PDB entry 5T9J | X-ray diffraction, 3.00 A resolution | chains A and C of the 5 polymer chains in the assembly

# Chain A
Molecule: Flap endonuclease GEN homolog 1
From: Homo sapiens
Notes: EC 3.1.-.-; fragment: extended nuclease domain
UniProt: Q17RS7 (GEN_HUMAN); residues 1-505 here = UniProt positions 1-505
Chain sequence (506 residues; row label = number of the first residue in the row):
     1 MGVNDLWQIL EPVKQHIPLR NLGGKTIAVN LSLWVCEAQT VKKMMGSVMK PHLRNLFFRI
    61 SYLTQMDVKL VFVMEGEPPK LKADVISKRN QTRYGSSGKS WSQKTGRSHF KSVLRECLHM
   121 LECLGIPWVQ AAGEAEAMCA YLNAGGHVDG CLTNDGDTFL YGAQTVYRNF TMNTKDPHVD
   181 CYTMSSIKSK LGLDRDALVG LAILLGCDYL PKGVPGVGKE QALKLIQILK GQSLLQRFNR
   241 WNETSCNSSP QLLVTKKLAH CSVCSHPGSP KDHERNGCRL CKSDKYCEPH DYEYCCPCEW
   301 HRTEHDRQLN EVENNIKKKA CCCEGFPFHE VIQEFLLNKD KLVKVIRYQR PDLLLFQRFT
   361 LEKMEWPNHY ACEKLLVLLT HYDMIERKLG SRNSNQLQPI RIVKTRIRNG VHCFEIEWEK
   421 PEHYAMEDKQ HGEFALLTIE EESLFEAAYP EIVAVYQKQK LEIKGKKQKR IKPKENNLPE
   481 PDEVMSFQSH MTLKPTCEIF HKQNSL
Unresolved in the structure: 1, 82-90, 243-309, 468-506
Construct notes: engineered mutation Asn30 (Asp in Q17RS7); variant Thr92 (Ser in Q17RS7), Asn310 (Ser in Q17RS7); expression tag (506)
Ion coordination: Mg2+ near Glu134 (its only coordinating residue here)
Swiss-Prot annotation at these positions:
  - binding site (Mg(2+)): Glu75, Glu134, Glu136, Asp155, Asp157, Asp208
  - natural variant: Thr92 (S92T: this construct carries the variant), Arg275 (R275L: In a breast cancer sample), Asn310 (S310N: this construct carries the variant)
  - mutagenesis: Cys36 (C36E: Abolishes endonuclease activity on both Hollyday junctions and 5' flap substrates), Arg54 (R54E: Reduces by 50% endonuclease activity on both Hollyday junctions and 5' flap substrates), Arg89 (R89E: No effect on endonuclease activity on Hollyday junctions. Slightly reduces endonuclease activity on 5' flap substrates), Arg93 (R93E: No effect on endonuclease activity on Hollyday junctions. Slightly reduces endonuclease activity on 5' flap substrates), His109 (H109E: Strongly reduces endonuclease activity on both Hollyday junctions and 5' flap substrates), Phe110 (F110E: Reduces by 25% endonuclease activity on Hollyday junctions and by 65% on 5' flap substrates), Glu134 to Glu136 (Abolishes endonuclease activity), Thr380 (T380E: No effect on endonuclease activity on both Hollyday junctions and 5' flap substrates), Lys404 (K404E: No effect on endonuclease activity on both Hollyday junctions and 5' flap substrates), Arg406 (R406E: No effect on endonuclease activity on both Hollyday junctions and 5' flap substrates), Thr438 (T438E: No effect on endonuclease activity on both Hollyday junctions and 5' flap substrates)
Reported in the primary citation:
  - catalytic residues: Glu75, Glu134, Glu136, Asp155, Asp157, Asp208 (citing earlier work)
  - binding site for the 20-nt DNA strand: Arg54
  - contacts within the chain: Gln65-Arg408 (hydrogen bond)
  - conformationally variable residues (order/disorder transition): Pro79 to Thr92
  - mutagenesis - R54E, R93E, T380E, T438E: decreased catalytic activity
  - mutagenesis - C36E: abolished catalytic activity
  - mutagenesis - R89E: unchanged catalytic activity on HJ substrate
  - mutagenesis - R89E: decreased catalytic activity on 5' flap substrate
  - mutagenesis - F110E: decreased catalytic activity on HJ substrates
  - mutagenesis - F110E: decreased catalytic activity on 5' flap substrates
  - mutagenesis - F110E: decreased catalytic activity on cruciform
  - mutagenesis - H109E: decreased catalytic activity on 5' flap
  - mutagenesis - H109E: decreased catalytic activity on HJ
  - mutagenesis - K404E, R406E: unchanged catalytic activity
  - post-translational modification sites: Thr380, Thr438 (citing earlier work)
  - mutagenesis - D30N: abolished catalytic activity on HJ
  - mutagenesis - D30N: abolished catalytic activity on 5' flap substrates

# Chain C
Molecule: 20-nt DNA strand
Notes: fragment: DNA strand 1
Sequence (20 nucleotides; each row starts with the number of its first residue):
     1 GAGCCTAGCG TCCGGAATTC

# Interface between chain A and chain C
Residue-residue contacts (19):
  His16(A) with DC20(C), base contact
  Glu37(A) with DG1(C), sugar contact
  Arg54(A) with DG1(C), base contact; DG3(C), hydrogen bond to the sugar
  Asn55(A) with DG1(C), hydrogen bond to the sugar; DA2(C), sugar contact
  Phe58(A) with DA2(C), phosphate contact; DG3(C), sugar contact
  Arg59(A) with DG1(C), phosphate contact; DA2(C), salt bridge to the phosphate
  Phe170(A) with DA2(C), phosphate contact
  Thr171(A) with DA2(C), phosphate contact
  Met172(A) with DA2(C), hydrogen bond to the phosphate; DG3(C), phosphate contact
  Lys175(A) with DC20(C), sugar contact
  Asp176(A) with DC20(C), base contact
  Tyr370(A) with DG3(C), phosphate contact; DC4(C), hydrogen bond to the phosphate
  Lys374(A) with DC4(C), salt bridge to the phosphate
Also at the interface, not in a pair above, chain A (18 interface residues in all): Pro18, Val41, Lys43, Pro51, Asn173

# Summary
The interface between chain A and chain C involves 18 residues on one side and 5 on the other, with 4 hydrogen
bonds and 2 salt bridges. Polar contacts include Arg54(A)-DG3(C), Asn55(A)-DG1(C) and Met172(A)-DA2(C). The
paper reports catalytic residues Glu75(A), Glu134(A) and Glu136(A) among others; R54E, R93E and T380E of chain
A, among others, reduce catalytic activity; 11 substitutions were tested in all.
Here chain A is Flap endonuclease GEN homolog 1 (Homo sapiens) and chain C is a 20-nt DNA strand. Entry 5T9J
(Crystal Structure of human GEN1 in complex with Holliday junction DNA in the upper interface) was determined
by X-ray diffraction.
